Entry 8E6Z (electron microscopy, 4.10 A resolution (low resolution: residue-level contacts below are approximate; hydrogen-bond / salt-bridge calls are withheld)); this record covers chains 7 and A of the 9 polymer chains in the assembly.

Chain 7:
Molecule: RNA with 18 nt long spacer
Sequence (35 nucleotides; row label = number of the first residue in the row):
     1 AUGUUUUUUU UUUUUUUUUU UGAUUUGGUG AGAGG
Not modelled in the structure: 1-8
Ion coordination: Mg2+: G35 (shared with 3 residues of chain B)

Chain A:
Protein: DNA-directed RNA polymerase subunit beta
Source organism: Escherichia coli
Notes: EC 2.7.7.6
Reference sequence: P0A8V4 (RPOB_ECO57); residues 1-1342 here = UniProt positions 1-1342
Sequence (1342 residues; numbered 1 to 1342; the number before each row is that of its first residue):
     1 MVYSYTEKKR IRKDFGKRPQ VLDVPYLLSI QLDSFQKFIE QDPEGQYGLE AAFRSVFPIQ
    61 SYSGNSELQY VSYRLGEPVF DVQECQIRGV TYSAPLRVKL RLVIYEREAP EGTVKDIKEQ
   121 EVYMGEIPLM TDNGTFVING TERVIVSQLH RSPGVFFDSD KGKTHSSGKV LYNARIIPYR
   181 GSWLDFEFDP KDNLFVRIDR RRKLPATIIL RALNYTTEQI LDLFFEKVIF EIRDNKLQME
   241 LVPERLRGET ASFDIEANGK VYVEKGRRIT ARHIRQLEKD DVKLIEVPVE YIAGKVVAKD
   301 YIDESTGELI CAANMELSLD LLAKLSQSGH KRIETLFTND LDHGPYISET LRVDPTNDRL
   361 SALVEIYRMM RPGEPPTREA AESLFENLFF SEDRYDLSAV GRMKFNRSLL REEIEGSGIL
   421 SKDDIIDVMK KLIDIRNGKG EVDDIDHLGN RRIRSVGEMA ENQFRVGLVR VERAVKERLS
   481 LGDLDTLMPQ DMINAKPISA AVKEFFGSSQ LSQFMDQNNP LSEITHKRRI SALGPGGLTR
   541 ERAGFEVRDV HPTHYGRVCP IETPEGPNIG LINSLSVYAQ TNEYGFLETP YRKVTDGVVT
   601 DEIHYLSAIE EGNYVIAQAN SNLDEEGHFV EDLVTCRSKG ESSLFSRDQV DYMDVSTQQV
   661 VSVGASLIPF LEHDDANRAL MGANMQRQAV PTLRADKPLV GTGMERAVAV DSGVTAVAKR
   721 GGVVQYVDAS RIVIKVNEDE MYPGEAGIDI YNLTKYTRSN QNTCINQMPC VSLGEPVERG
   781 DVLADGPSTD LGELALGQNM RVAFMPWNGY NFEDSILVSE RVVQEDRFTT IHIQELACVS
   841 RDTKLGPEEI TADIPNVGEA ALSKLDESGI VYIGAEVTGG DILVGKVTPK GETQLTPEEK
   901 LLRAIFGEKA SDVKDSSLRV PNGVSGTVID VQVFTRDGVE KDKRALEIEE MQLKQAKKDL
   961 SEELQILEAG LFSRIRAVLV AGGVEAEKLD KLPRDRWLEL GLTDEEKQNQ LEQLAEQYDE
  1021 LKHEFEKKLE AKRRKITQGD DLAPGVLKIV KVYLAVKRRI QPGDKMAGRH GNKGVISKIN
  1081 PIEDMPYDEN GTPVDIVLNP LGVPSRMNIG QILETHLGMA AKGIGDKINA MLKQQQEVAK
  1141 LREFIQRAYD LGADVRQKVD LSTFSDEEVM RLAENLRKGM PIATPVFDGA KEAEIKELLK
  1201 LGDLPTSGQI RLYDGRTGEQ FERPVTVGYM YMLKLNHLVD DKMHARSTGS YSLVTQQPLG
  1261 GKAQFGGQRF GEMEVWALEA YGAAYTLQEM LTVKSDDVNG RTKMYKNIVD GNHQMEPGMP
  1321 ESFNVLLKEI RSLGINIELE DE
Not modelled in the structure: 1, 1342
Swiss-Prot annotation at these positions:
  - modified residue (N6-acetyllysine): Lys-1022, Lys-1200

Chain 7 / chain A interface:
Contacting residue pairs (24; chain 7 residue first):
  U25(7) / Ser-1250(A)
  U25(7) / Tyr-1251(A)
  U25(7) / Leu-1253(A)
  U26(7) / Ser-1250(A)
  U26(7) / Leu-1259(A)
  G27(7) / Leu-1259(A)
  A31(7) / Gln-513(A)
  A31(7) / Arg-540(A)
  G32(7) / Gln-513(A)
  G32(7) / Leu-533(A)
  G32(7) / Arg-540(A)
  G32(7) / Asn-568(A)
  G32(7) / Ile-572(A)
  A33(7) / Pro-564(A)
  A33(7) / Asn-568(A)
  A33(7) / Gln-688(A)
  A33(7) / His-1237(A)
  G34(7) / Asn-684(A)
  G34(7) / Gln-688(A)
  G34(7) / Lys-1065(A)
  G34(7) / His-1237(A)
  G35(7) / Glu-565(A)
  G35(7) / Lys-1065(A)
  G35(7) / Lys-1073(A)
Other interface residues (no listed pair), chain 7 (10 interface residues in all): U24, G30
Other interface residues (no listed pair), chain A (19 interface residues in all): Gln-510, Lys-914, Ser-1252

Summary:
The interface between chain 7 and chain A involves 10 residues on one side and 19 on the other.
Chain 7 is RNA with 18 nt long spacer and chain A is DNA-directed RNA polymerase subunit beta (Escherichia
coli); the structure, Escherichia coli Rho-dependent transcription pre-termination complex containing 18 nt
long RNA spacer, dC75 rut mimic RNA ..., was determined by electron microscopy (same publication as 8E3F,
8E3H, 8E5K, 8E5L, 8E5O, 8E5P and 3 further entries).
